PDB entry 8SN2 | electron microscopy, 3.60 A resolution | chains H and I of the 12 polymer chains in the assembly

[Chain H]
Protein: Histone H2B type 1-J
From: Homo sapiens
Reference sequence: P06899 (H2B1J_HUMAN); residues 0-123 here correspond to UniProt positions 1-124 (UniProt number = residue number + 1)
Sequence (128 residues; numbered -4 to 123; the number before each row is that of its first residue; numbers below 1 keep their minus sign (Gly-4 is residue -4)):
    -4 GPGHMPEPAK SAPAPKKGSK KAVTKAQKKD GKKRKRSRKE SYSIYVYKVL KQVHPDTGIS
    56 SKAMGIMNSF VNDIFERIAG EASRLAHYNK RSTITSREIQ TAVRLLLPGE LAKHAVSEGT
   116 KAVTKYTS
Not modelled in the structure: -4 to 30
Sequence notes: expression tag (-4 to -1)
UniProt features mapped onto this chain:
  - modified residue: Pro1 (N-acetylproline), Glu2 (ADP-ribosyl glutamic acid), Lys5 (N6-(2-hydroxyisobutyryl)lysine), Ser6 (ADP-ribosylserine), Lys11 (N6-(beta-hydroxybutyryl)lysine), Lys12 (N6-(2-hydroxyisobutyryl)lysine), Ser14 (Phosphoserine), Lys15 (N6-acetyllysine), Lys16 (N6-(beta-hydroxybutyryl)lysine), Lys20 (N6-(2-hydroxyisobutyryl)lysine), Lys23 (N6-(2-hydroxyisobutyryl)lysine), Lys24 (N6-(2-hydroxyisobutyryl)lysine), Lys34 (N6-(2-hydroxyisobutyryl)lysine), Glu35 (PolyADP-ribosyl glutamic acid), Ser36 (Phosphoserine), Lys43 (N6-(2-hydroxyisobutyryl)lysine), Lys46 (N6-(2-hydroxyisobutyryl)lysine), Lys57 (N6,N6-dimethyllysine), Arg79 (Dimethylated arginine), Lys85 (N6,N6,N6-trimethyllysine) and 6 more in UniProt
  - glycosylation: Ser112 (O-linked (GlcNAc) serine)
  - cross-link (Glycyl lysine isopeptide (Lys-Gly)): Lys5 (interchain with G-Cter in SUMO2), Lys20 (interchain with G-Cter in SUMO2), Lys34 (interchain with G-Cter in ubiquitin), Lys120 (interchain with G-Cter in ubiquitin)

[Chain I]
Molecule: 147-nt DNA strand
Sequence (147 nucleotides; numbered -73 to 73; the number before each row is that of its first residue; numbers below 1 keep their minus sign (DA-73 is residue -73)):
   -73 ATCGAGAATC CCGGTGCCGA GGCCGCTCAA TTGGTCGTAG ACAGCTCTAG CACCGCTTAA
   -13 ACGCACGTAC GCGCTGTCCC CCGCGTTTTA ACCGCCAAGG GGATTACTCC CTAGTCTCCA
    47 GGCACGTGTC AGATATATAC ATCCGAT

[Chain H / chain I interface]
Residue-residue contacts (11):
  Arg31(H) with DA50(I), phosphate contact; DC51(I), salt bridge to the phosphate
  Ser32(H) with DA50(I), phosphate contact
  Arg33(H) with DG48(I), base contact; DA50(I), phosphate contact
  Lys34(H) with DC49(I), sugar contact; DA50(I), hydrogen bond to the phosphate
  Ser36(H) with DC49(I), phosphate contact
  Ile39(H) with DG48(I), sugar contact; DC49(I), phosphate contact
  Tyr40(H) with DG48(I), hydrogen bond to the phosphate
Interface residues without a listed pair, chain H (8 interface residues in all): Glu35
Interface residues without a listed pair, chain I (5 interface residues in all): DG47

[Summary]
8 residues of chain H face 5 of chain I across their interface, with 2 hydrogen bonds and 1 salt bridge. Polar
contacts include Lys34(H)-DA50(I), Tyr40(H)-DG48(I) and Arg31(H)-DC51(I).
Chain H is Histone H2B type 1-J (Homo sapiens) and chain I is a 147-nt DNA strand; the structure, Cryo-EM
structure of the human nucleosome core particle in complex with RNF168 and UbcH5c (UbcH5c chemically ..., was
determined by electron microscopy (same publication as 8SMW, 8SMX, 8SMY, 8SMZ, 8SN0, 8SN1 and 3 further
entries).
